4WWN - chain A; structure by X-ray diffraction, 2.70 A resolution.

== Chain A ==
Protein: Phosphatidylinositol 4,5-bisphosphate 3-kinase catalytic subunit gamma isoform
Source organism: Homo sapiens
Notes: EC 2.7.1.153, 2.7.11.1
Reference sequence: P48736 (PK3CG_HUMAN); residue numbers follow UniProt; this construct covers 144-1102
Chain sequence (959 residues; each row starts with the number of its first residue):
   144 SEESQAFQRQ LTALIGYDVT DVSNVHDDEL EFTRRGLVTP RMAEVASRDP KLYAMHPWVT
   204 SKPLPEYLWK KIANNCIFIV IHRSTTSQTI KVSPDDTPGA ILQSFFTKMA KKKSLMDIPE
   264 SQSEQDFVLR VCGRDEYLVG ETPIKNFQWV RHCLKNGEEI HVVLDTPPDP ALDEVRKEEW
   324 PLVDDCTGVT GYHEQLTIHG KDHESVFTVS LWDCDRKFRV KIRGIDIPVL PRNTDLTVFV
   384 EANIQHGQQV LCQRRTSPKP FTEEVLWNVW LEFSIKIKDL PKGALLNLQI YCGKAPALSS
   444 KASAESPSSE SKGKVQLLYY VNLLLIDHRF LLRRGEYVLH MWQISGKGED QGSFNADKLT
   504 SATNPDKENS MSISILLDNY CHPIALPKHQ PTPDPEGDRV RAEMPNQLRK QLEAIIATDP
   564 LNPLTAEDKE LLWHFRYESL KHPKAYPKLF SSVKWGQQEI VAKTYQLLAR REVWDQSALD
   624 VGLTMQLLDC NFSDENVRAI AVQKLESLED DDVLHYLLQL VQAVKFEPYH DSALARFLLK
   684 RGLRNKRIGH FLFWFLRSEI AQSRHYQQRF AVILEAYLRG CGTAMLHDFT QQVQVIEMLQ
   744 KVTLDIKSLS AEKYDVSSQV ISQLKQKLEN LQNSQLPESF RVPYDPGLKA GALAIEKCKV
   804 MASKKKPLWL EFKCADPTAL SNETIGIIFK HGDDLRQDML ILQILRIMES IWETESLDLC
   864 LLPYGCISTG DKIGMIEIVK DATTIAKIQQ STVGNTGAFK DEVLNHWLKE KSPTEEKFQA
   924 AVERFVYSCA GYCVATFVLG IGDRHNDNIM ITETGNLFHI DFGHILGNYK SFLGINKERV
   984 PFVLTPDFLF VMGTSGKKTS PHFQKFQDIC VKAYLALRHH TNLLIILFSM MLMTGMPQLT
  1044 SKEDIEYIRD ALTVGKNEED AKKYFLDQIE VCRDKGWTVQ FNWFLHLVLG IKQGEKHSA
Unresolved in the structure: 245-268, 322-350, 374-378, 437-456, 489-495, 523-524, 534-545, 754-757, 969-979, 1089-1102
Swiss-Prot annotation at these positions:
  - region: V803 to K809 (G-loop), G943 to N951 (Catalytic loop), H962 to T988 (Activation loop)
  - binding site (ATP): G829 to L838, L864 to T872, F961 to L969
  - modified residue: T1024 (Phosphothreonine), S1101 (Phosphoserine)
  - natural variant: R1021 (R1021P: In IMD97), N1085 (N1085S: In IMD97)
  - mutagenesis: K833 (K833R: Loss of kinase activity. Loss of autophosphorylation. Reduced inflammatory reactions but no alterations in cardiac contractility), R947 (R947P: Abolishes protein and lipid kinase activity. Does not abolish interaction with GRK2), S1101 (S1101A/Q: Loss of autophosphorylation. No effect on phosphatidylinositol-4,5-bisphosphate 3-kinase activity)
Ligand contacts: 3VC (N-{(1S)-1-[7-fluoro-2-(pyridin-2-yl)quinolin-3-yl]ethyl}-9H-purin-6-amine): K802, V803, M804, P810, L811, W812, I831, Y867, I879, E880, I881, V882, A885, T886, T887, K890, D950, M953, I963, D964

== Overview ==
Chain A binds compound 3VC. Curated annotation (UniProt) lists 28 ATP-binding residues and 3 mutagenesis
sites.
Chain A is Phosphatidylinositol 4,5-bisphosphate 3-kinase catalytic subunit gamma isoform (Homo sapiens); the
structure, Crystal structure of human PI3K-gamma in complex with
(S)-N-(1-(7-fluoro-2-(pyridin-2-yl)quinolin-3-yl)ethyl)-9H-purin-6-amine AMG319 inhibitor, was determined by
X-ray diffraction, deposited together with 4WWO and 4WWP.
